PDB entry 8QUE | electron microscopy, 3.30 A resolution | chains A and C of the 10 polymer chains in the assembly

Chain A:
Name: PHIKZ055
Organism: Pseudomonas phage phiKZ
Notes: engineered mutation(s): N-Terminal-Histidine-Tag
UniProtKB: Q8SDA7 (Q8SDA7_BPDPK); residue numbers follow UniProt; this construct covers 1-415
Sequence (508 residues; each row starts with the number of its first residue; numbers below 1 keep their minus sign (Met-19 is residue -19)):
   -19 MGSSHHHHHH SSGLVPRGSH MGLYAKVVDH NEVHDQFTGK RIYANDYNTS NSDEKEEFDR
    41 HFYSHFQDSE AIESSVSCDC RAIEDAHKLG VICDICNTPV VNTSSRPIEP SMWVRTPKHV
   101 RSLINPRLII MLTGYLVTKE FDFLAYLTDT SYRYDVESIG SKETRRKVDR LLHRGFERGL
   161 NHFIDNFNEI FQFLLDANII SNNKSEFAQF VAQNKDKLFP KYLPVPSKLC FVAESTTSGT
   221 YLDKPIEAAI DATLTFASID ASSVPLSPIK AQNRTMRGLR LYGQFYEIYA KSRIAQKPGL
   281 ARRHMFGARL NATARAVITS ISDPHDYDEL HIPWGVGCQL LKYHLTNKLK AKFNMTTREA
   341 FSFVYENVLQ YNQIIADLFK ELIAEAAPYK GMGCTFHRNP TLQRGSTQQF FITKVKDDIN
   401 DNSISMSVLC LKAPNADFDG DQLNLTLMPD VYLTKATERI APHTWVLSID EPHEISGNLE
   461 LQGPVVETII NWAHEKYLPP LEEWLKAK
Not modelled in the structure: -19 to 0, 487-488
Construct notes: initiating methionine (-19); expression tag (-18 to 0)
Metal / ion sites: Zn2+: Cys58, Cys60, Cys73, Cys76
From the paper describing this entry:
  - catalytic residues: Asp417 to Asp421
  - binding site for the 8-nt RNA strand: Asp417 to Asp421

Chain C:
Name: DNA-directed RNA polymerase
Organism: Pseudomonas phage phiKZ
Notes: EC 2.7.7.6
Sequence (700 residues; numbered 1 to 700; the number before each row is that of its first residue):
     1 MSQLGRREID LTLLGHTGLD PWYGTTSSAR GAMFVTHIGQ APEVNGNESR YFLTGAELEY
    61 AKYTHDVRFP EDCRVLHVLR KYPTGIGKDS IRSNPVTTII YENYFDKYKT IGVLHVPEYM
   121 SHHQDFGYEL VKNREVWETI APNEMFSKDT VIAQSGAVKK DGTLGMGVNA NVVFLSAAGT
   181 IEDGFVANKN FLKRMMPTSY STAVANAGRK AFFLNMYGDD KIYKPFPDIG DVIRPDGVIF
   241 AIRDHDDDLA PAEMTPRALR TLDRTFDRAV IGTPGAKVID IDIWRDERVN PSPTPTGMDA
   301 QLVKYHTHLS SYYRELLKIY RGLLARRKDD LHITEEFERL IVTAQMFLPQ PDNVRKLSRF
   361 YRLDPLDEWR VEVTYKAQKM PAGAFKMTDF HGGKGVICKV MEDEDMPIDE NGNRADLIIF
   421 GGSTMRRSNY GRIYEHGFGA AARDLAQRLR VEAGLDRHAK PTQQQLNSVM GNTQWVDYAF
   481 KELLGFYEII APTMHSKMME HPNPAEHVKT VLMDGFPYIY APVDDPVDLM AAVNKLINSD
   541 KYRPHYGKVS YRDQAGKWVT TKDNVLMGPL YMMLLEKIGE DWSAAASVKT QPFGLPSKLN
   601 NADRASTPGR ETAIRSFGES ETRSYNCTVG PGPTAEILDQ TNNPLAHAAV IESWLTAEKP
   661 SSVPVAVDRE KIPFGGSRPV AMFDHLLECS GIALEYAPDH
Not modelled in the structure: 1, 699-700
From the paper describing this entry:
  - binding site for the 8-nt RNA strand: Lys386, Lys394

Chain A / chain C interface:
Contacting residue pairs (226):
  Met1(A) with Ala697(C)
  Gly2(A) with Tyr696(C); Ala697(C)
  Leu3(A) with Glu695(C); Tyr696(C)
  Tyr4(A) with Leu694(C); Glu695(C); Tyr696(C); Ala697(C); Pro698(C)
  Ala5(A) with Ala693(C); Leu694(C)
  Lys6(A) with Ile692(C); Ala693(C); Glu695(C)
  Val7(A) with Gly691(C)
  Val8(A) with Gly691(C); Ile692(C); Ala693(C)
  His10(A) with Glu688(C); Gly691(C)
  Phe46(A) with Pro592(C)
  Ile52(A) with Pro592(C)
  Glu53(A) with Asp244(C)
  Thr83(A) with Pro592(C)
  Ser84(A) with Pro592(C); Gly594(C); Pro644(C); Arg678(C)
  Ser85(A) with Leu645(C)
  Arg86(A) with Arg678(C)
  Ile88(A) with Phe593(C); Arg678(C); Met682(C); His685(C)
  Glu89(A) with His685(C)
  Pro90(A) with His685(C)
  Asn105(A) with Gly691(C)
  Pro106(A) with Ser690(C)
  Arg107(A) with Ser690(C); Ile692(C)
  Pro206(A) with His685(C); Cys689(C)
  Ser207(A) with His685(C)
  Leu209(A) with Phe593(C); Arg678(C)
  Cys210(A) with Met682(C)
  Thr217(A) with Leu363(C)
  Tyr266(A) with Cys689(C); Ser690(C)
  Tyr269(A) with Met682(C); Leu686(C)
  Ile274(A) with Phe683(C); Leu686(C)
  Leu280(A) with Pro679(C); Phe683(C)
  Arg282(A) with Glu619(C)
  Arg283(A) with Arg615(C)
  His284(A) with Leu595(C); Asn642(C); Pro679(C)
  Met285(A) with Phe683(C)
  Phe286(A) with Phe617(C); Gly618(C); Thr622(C); Leu638(C)
  Gly287(A) with Arg615(C); Phe617(C); Leu638(C)
  Ala288(A) with Arg615(C); Phe617(C); Thr641(C)
  Arg289(A) with Pro596(C); Thr612(C); Ala613(C); Ile614(C); Arg615(C); Thr641(C)
  Leu290(A) with Ala613(C); Ile614(C); Ser616(C); Phe617(C); Thr641(C)
  Asn291(A) with Val588(C); Pro596(C); Thr641(C); His647(C)
  Ala292(A) with Ala585(C); Ala586(C); Trp654(C)
  Thr293(A) with Ser583(C); Ala584(C); Ala585(C); Ile614(C); Ser616(C)
  Ala294(A) with Ser583(C); Ala584(C)
  Arg295(A) with Trp582(C); Ser583(C); Ile614(C)
  Val297(A) with Ala384(C)
  Thr299(A) with Ala384(C); Val396(C); Ile397(C); Cys398(C)
  Ser300(A) with Cys398(C)
  Ser302(A) with Ala178(C); Gly179(C); Lys399(C)
  Asp303(A) with Gln554(C)
  Gly315(A) with Trp582(C)
  Val316(A) with Trp582(C); Ala584(C)
  Gln319(A) with Trp582(C); Ala584(C); Ala586(C); Thr607(C); Pro608(C); Gly609(C); Arg610(C)
  Leu320(A) with Ala584(C); Ala586(C)
  Lys322(A) with Ala586(C)
  Tyr323(A) with Ala586(C); Ser587(C); Ile651(C); Trp654(C); Leu655(C)
  His324(A) with Trp654(C); Pro660(C)
  Asn327(A) with Trp654(C); Leu655(C); Ala657(C); Pro660(C)
  Lys328(A) with Glu658(C); Pro660(C)
  Arg338(A) with Thr261(C); Asp263(C)
  Phe341(A) with Arg264(C)
  Ser342(A) with Leu262(C); Arg264(C)
  Tyr345(A) with Arg264(C); Pro608(C); Glu611(C)
  Glu346(A) with Asp236(C)
  Val348(A) with Pro608(C)
  Leu349(A) with Ile271(C); Gly272(C); Pro274(C); Pro608(C)
  Gln350(A) with Pro235(C)
  Leu362(A) with Ser661(C)
  Glu365(A) with Lys659(C); Ser662(C)
  Met372(A) with Ser661(C)
  Thr375(A) with Tyr625(C)
  His377(A) with Ser616(C); Glu621(C); Tyr625(C)
  Asn379(A) with Glu621(C)
  Thr381(A) with Ser620(C); Glu621(C); Ser624(C)
  Arg384(A) with Thr628(C)
  Thr387(A) with Tyr625(C)
  Asn400(A) with Met380(C); Ala382(C); Gly383(C)
  Asp401(A) with Ala382(C); Gly383(C)
  Asn402(A) with Ala384(C); Glu580(C); Trp582(C)
  Ser403(A) with Gly383(C); Ala384(C)
  Val408(A) with Ile181(C)
  Asp417(A) with Glu182(C)
  Phe418(A) with Ile181(C); Glu182(C); Asp183(C); Gly395(C); Val396(C); Cys398(C)
  Asp419(A) with Lys386(C); Lys394(C); Val396(C)
  Gly420(A) with Val396(C)
  Gln422(A) with Asp581(C)
  Asn424(A) with Ile614(C)
  Thr426(A) with Ser616(C)
  Pro429(A) with Gln640(C); Val650(C); Trp654(C); Ala666(C)
  Asp430(A) with Val663(C); Pro664(C); Val665(C); Ala666(C)
  Val431(A) with Ser662(C); Val663(C)
  Tyr432(A) with Pro633(C); Glu636(C)
  Leu433(A) with Glu636(C); Ile637(C); Gln640(C)
  Ala436(A) with Val629(C); Pro633(C)
  Arg439(A) with Thr628(C); Val629(C)
  Ile440(A) with Tyr625(C); Thr628(C); Val629(C)
  Gln462(A) with Ile181(C); Glu182(C)
  Gly463(A) with Phe420(C)
  Pro464(A) with Ser176(C); Ala177(C); Thr180(C); Ile181(C); Phe420(C)
  Glu467(A) with Ser176(C); Phe420(C); Gly422(C)
  Thr468(A) with Ser176(C)
  Asn471(A) with Asp563(C)
  Glu475(A) with Lys562(C)
Interface residues without a listed pair, chain A (118 interface residues in all): Glu50, Ala51, Asn82, Pro87, Pro204, Ala296, Pro304, Thr326, Ala366, Gln383, Leu411, Ala416, Leu427, Met428, Val465
Interface residues without a listed pair, chain C (119 interface residues in all): Lys210, Gly237, Phe385, Gly579, Lys598, Asp603, Thr656, Val680, Ala681

In short:
118 residues of chain A face 119 of chain C across their interface. Cys58(A), Cys60(A), Cys73(A) and Cys76(A)
coordinate Zn2+. From the paper: the catalytic residue Asp417(A); a binding site for the 8-nt RNA strand at
Asp417(A) and Lys386(C) among others.
Chain A is PHIKZ055 and chain C is DNA-directed RNA polymerase, both from Pseudomonas phage phiKZ; the
structure, Structure of the Bacteriophage PhiKZ non-virion RNA Polymerase bound to DNA and RNA, was determined
by electron microscopy (same publication as 9RJS).
